6P9P - chain A; structure by X-ray diffraction, 2.00 A resolution.

Chain A:
Molecule: Acyl-[acyl-carrier-protein]--UDP-N-acetylglucosamine O-acyltransferase
Organism: Escherichia coli
Notes: EC 2.3.1.129
UniProtKB: W9AB79 (W9AB79_ECOLX); numbering as in UniProt (aligned over 1-262)
Amino-acid sequence (268 residues; numbered 1 to 268; the number before each row is that of its first residue):
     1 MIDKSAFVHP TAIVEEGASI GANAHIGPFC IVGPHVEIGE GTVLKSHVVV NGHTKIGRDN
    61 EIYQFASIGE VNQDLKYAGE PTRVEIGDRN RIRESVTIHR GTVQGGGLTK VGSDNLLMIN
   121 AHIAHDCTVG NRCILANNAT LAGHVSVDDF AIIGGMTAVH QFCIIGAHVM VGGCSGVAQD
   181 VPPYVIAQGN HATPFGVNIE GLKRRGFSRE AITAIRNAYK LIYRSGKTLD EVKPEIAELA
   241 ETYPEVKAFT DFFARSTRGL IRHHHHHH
Disordered / not traced: 264-268
Differences from the reference sequence: expression tag (263-268)
Small-molecule neighbours: O5J (3-[2-(4-methoxyphenyl)-2-oxoethyl]-5,5-diphenylimidazolidine-2,4-dione): Gln73, Leu75, Met118, His122, Ile134, Ala136, Asn137, Thr140, Ala142, Ile152, Gly154, Gly155, Ala158, Val159, His160, Gln161, Gly173, Cys174, Gly176, Val177, Ala178, Asn190, His191
What the authors report for this chain:
  - binding site for O5J: Met118, Ile134, Ala136, Ile152, Gly155, Gln161
  - mutagenesis - Q73L: unchanged growth in response to O5J

In short:
Chain A binds compound O5J. From the paper: a binding site for O5J at Met118, Ile134 and Ala136 among others;
Q73L leaves growth in response to O5J unchanged.
Chain A is Acyl-[acyl-carrier-protein]--UDP-N-acetylglucosamine O-acyltransferase (Escherichia coli); the
structure, E.coli LpxA in complex with Compound 1, was determined by X-ray diffraction, deposited together
with 6P9Q, 6P9R, 6P9S and 6P9T.
